PDB entry 4X5W | X-ray diffraction, 1.34 A resolution | chains B and C of the 3 polymer chains in the assembly

[Chain B]
Name: HLA class II histocompatibility antigen, DRB1-1 beta chain
From: Homo sapiens
Notes: fragment: extracellular
Reference sequence: P04229 (2B11_HUMAN); residues 1-198 here correspond to UniProt positions 30-227 (UniProt number = residue number + 29)
Amino-acid sequence (199 residues; row label = number of the first residue in the row; numbering starts at 0):
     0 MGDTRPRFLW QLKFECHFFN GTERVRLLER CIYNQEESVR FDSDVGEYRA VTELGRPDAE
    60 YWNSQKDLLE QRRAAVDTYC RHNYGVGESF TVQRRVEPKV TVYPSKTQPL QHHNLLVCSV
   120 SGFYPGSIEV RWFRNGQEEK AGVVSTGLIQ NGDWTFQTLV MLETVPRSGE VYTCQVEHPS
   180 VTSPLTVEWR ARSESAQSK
Not modelled in the structure: 0-1, 105-113
Disulfides: Cys15-Cys79, Cys117-Cys173
Differences from the reference sequence: initiating methionine (0)
Reported in the primary citation:
  - conformationally variable residues (order/disorder transition): Cys79 to Arg93 (from molecular simulation)
  - mutagenesis - N82A (Tm change 19 degC): decreased stability
  - mutagenesis - N82A, G84P/E87P, E87P: increased binding to DM
  - mutagenesis - G84L/E87L: unchanged binding to DM
  - contacts within the chain: Tyr83-Glu87

[Chain C]
Name: HLA class II histocompatibility antigen gamma chain
Notes: fragment: extracellular
Reference sequence: P04233 (HG2A_HUMAN); residues 102-120 here = UniProt positions 102-120
Amino-acid sequence (19 residues; row label = number of the first residue in the row):
   102 KPVSKWRMAT PLLMQALPM
Not modelled in the structure: 102-103, 119-120
Differences from the reference sequence: engineered mutation Trp107 (Met in P04233)
Reported in the primary citation:
  - mutagenesis - M107W: increased stability

[Chain B / chain C interface]
Residue-residue contacts (29):
  Trp9(B) - Met115(C)  hydrophobic
  Leu11(B) - Pro112(C)  hydrophobic
  Phe13(B) - Ala110(C)  hydrophobic
  Phe13(B) - Thr111(C)
  Phe13(B) - Pro112(C)
  Glu28(B) - Pro112(C)
  Tyr47(B) - Leu113(C)
  Asp57(B) - Met115(C)
  Tyr60(B) - Leu114(C)
  Tyr60(B) - Met115(C)
  Tyr60(B) - Gln116(C)
  Trp61(B) - Leu113(C)
  Trp61(B) - Leu114(C)  hydrogen bond (side chain-backbone)
  Trp61(B) - Met115(C)  hydrophobic
  Leu67(B) - Leu113(C)  hydrophobic
  Arg71(B) - Thr111(C)  hydrogen bond (side chain-backbone)
  Arg71(B) - Pro112(C)
  Thr77(B) - Arg108(C)  hydrogen bond (backbone-side chain)
  Tyr78(B) - Arg108(C)
  Tyr78(B) - Met109(C)
  Tyr78(B) - Ala110(C)
  His81(B) - Lys106(C)  hydrogen bond (side chain-backbone)
  His81(B) - Arg108(C)
  Asn82(B) - Trp107(C)
  Asn82(B) - Arg108(C)  hydrogen bond (side chain-backbone)
  Val85(B) - Ser105(C)
  Val85(B) - Lys106(C)
  Val85(B) - Trp107(C)  hydrophobic
  Gly86(B) - Trp107(C)
Also at the interface, not in a pair above, chain B (17 interface residues in all): Phe89
The authors on this interface:
  - interface residues, chain B: Asn82(B)

[Overview]
17 residues of chain B face 12 of chain C across their interface; the contacts include 5 hydrogen bonds. Polar
contacts include Trp61(B)-Leu114(C), Arg71(B)-Thr111(C) and Thr77(B)-Arg108(C). From the paper: N82A,
G84P/E87P and E87P of chain B increase binding to DM; the interface residue Asn82(B); 5 substitutions were
tested in all.
Chain B is HLA class II histocompatibility antigen, DRB1-1 beta chain (Homo sapiens) and chain C is HLA class
II histocompatibility antigen gamma chain; the structure, HLA-DR1 with CLIP102-120(M107W), was determined by
X-ray diffraction (same publication as 4X5X).
